6FQ8 - chains G and J of the 10 polymer chains in the assembly; structure by electron microscopy, 4.80 A resolution (low resolution: residue-level contacts below are approximate; hydrogen-bond / salt-bridge calls are withheld).

[Chain G]
Molecule: Histone H2A
Organism: Xenopus laevis
UniProtKB: Q6AZJ8 (Q6AZJ8_XENLA); residues 9-118 here correspond to UniProt positions 10-119 (UniProt number = residue number + 1)
Amino-acid sequence (110 residues; each row starts with the number of its first residue):
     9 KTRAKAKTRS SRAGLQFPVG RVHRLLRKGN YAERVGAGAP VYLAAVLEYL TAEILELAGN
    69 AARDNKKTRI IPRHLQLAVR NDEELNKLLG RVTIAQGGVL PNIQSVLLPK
Unresolved in the structure: 9-11, 118

[Chain J]
Molecule: 147-nt DNA strand
Organism: synthetic construct
Sequence (147 nucleotides; numbered -73 to 73; the number before each row is that of its first residue; numbers below 1 keep their minus sign (DC-73 is residue -73)):
   -73 CTGGAGAATC CCGGTGCCGA GGCCGCTCAA TTGGTCGTAG ACAGCTCTAG CACCGCTTAA
   -13 ACGCACGTAC GCGCTGTCCC CCGCGTTTTA ACCGCCAAGG GGATTACTCC CTAGTCTCCA
    47 GGCACGTGTC AGATATATAC ATCCTGT

[Chain G / chain J interface]
Residue-residue contacts (18):
  Ala14(G) - DT-43(J)
  Ala14(G) - DT-42(J)
  Lys15(G) - DT-43(J)
  Lys15(G) - DT-42(J)
  Thr16(G) - DT-43(J)
  Arg17(G) - DA-44(J)
  Arg17(G) - DT-43(J)
  Arg17(G) - DT-42(J)
  Ser18(G) - DT-43(J)
  Arg20(G) - DT-42(J)
  Gly28(G) - DA-44(J)
  Gly28(G) - DT-43(J)
  Arg29(G) - DA-44(J)
  Arg32(G) - DA-44(J)
  Glu41(G) - DA-35(J)
  Arg42(G) - DG-37(J)
  Arg77(G) - DA-54(J)
  Arg77(G) - DG-53(J)
Also at the interface, not in a pair above, chain G (14 interface residues in all): Pro26, Val27
Also at the interface, not in a pair above, chain J (8 interface residues in all): DA-45

[Summary]
The interface between chain G and chain J involves 14 residues on one side and 8 on the other.
Chain G is Histone H2A (Xenopus laevis) and chain J is a 147-nt DNA strand (synthetic construct); the
structure, Class 3 : translocated nucleosome, was determined by electron microscopy together with 6FQ5 and
6FQ6 from the same study.
